7RIQ - chains B and C of the 13 polymer chains in the assembly; structure by X-ray diffraction, 3.00 A resolution.

# Chain B
Protein: DNA-directed RNA polymerase II subunit RPB2
From: Saccharomyces cerevisiae (strain ATCC 204508 / S288c)
Notes: EC 2.7.7.6
UniProt: P08518 (RPB2_YEAST); numbering as in UniProt (aligned over 1-1224)
Sequence (1224 residues; each row starts with the number of its first residue):
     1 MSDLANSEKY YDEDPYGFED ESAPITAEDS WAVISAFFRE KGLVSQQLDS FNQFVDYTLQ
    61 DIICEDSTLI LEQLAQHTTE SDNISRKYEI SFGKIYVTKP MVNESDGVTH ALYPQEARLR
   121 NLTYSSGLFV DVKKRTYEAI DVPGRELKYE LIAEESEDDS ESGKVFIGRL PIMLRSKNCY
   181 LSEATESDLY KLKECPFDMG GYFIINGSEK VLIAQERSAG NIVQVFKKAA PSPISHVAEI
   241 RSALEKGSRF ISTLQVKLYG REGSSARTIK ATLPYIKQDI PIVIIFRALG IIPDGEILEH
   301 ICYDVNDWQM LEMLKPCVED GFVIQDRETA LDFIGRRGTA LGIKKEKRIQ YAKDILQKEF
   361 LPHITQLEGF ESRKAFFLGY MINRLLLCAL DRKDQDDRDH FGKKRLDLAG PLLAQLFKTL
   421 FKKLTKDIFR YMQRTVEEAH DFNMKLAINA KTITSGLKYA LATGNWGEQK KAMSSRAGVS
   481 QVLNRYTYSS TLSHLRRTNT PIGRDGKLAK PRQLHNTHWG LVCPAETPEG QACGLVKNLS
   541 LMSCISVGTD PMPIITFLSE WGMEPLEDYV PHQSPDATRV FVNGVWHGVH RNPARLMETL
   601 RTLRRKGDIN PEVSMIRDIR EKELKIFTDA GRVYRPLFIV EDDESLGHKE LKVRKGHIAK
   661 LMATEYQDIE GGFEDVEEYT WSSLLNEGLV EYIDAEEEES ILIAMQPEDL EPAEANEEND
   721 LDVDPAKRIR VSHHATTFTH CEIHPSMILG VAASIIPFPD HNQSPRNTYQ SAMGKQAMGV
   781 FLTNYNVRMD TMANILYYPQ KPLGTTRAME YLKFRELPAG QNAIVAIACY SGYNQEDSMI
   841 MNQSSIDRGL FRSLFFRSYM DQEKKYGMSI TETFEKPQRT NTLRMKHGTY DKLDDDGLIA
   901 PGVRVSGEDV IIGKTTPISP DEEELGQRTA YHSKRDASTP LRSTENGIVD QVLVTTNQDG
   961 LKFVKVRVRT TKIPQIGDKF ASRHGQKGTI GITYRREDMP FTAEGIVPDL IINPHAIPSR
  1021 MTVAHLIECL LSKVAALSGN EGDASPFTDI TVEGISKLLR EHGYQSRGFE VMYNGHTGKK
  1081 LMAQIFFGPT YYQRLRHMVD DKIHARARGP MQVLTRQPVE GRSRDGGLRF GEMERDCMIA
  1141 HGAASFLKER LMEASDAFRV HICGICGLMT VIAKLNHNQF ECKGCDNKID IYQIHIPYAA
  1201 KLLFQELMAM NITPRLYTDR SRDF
Unresolved in the structure: 1-19, 75-85, 139-161, 338-344, 439-445, 504-507, 644-646, 669-675, 715-720, 920-929, 1222-1224
Ion coordination: Zn2+: Cys1163, Cys1166, Cys1182, Cys1185

# Chain C
Protein: DNA-directed RNA polymerase II subunit RPB3
From: Saccharomyces cerevisiae (strain ATCC 204508 / S288c)
UniProt: P16370 (RPB3_YEAST); residue numbers follow UniProt; this construct covers 1-318
Sequence (318 residues; row label = number of the first residue in the row):
     1 MSEEGPQVKI REASKDNVDF ILSNVDLAMA NSLRRVMIAE IPTLAIDSVE VETNTTVLAD
    61 EFIAHRLGLI PLQSMDIEQL EYSRDCFCED HCDKCSVVLT LQAFGESEST TNVYSKDLVI
   121 VSNLMGRNIG HPIIQDKEGN GVLICKLRKG QELKLTCVAK KGIAKEHAKW GPAAAIEFEY
   181 DPWNKLKHTD YWYEQDSAKE WPQSKNCEYE DPPNEGDPFD YKAQADTFYM NVESVGSIPV
   241 DQVVVRGIDT LQKKVASILL ALTQMDQDKV NFASGDNNTA SNMLGSNEDV MMTGAEQDPY
   301 SNASQMGNTG SGGYDNAW
Unresolved in the structure: 1, 269-318
Ion coordination: Zn2+: Cys86, Cys88, Cys92, Cys95
UniProt features mapped onto this chain:
  - binding site (Zn(2+)): Cys86, Cys88, Cys92, Cys95
  - modified residue: Ser2 (N-acetylserine)
  - natural variant: Ala30 (A30D: In mutant RPB3-1)
  - mutagenesis: Lys9 (K9E: Transcript termination readthrough)

# How chain B and chain C interact
Pairs across the interface (70):
  Asn786(B) - Val57(C)
  Tyr797(B) - Glu61(C)
  Tyr797(B) - Phe62(C)  hydrophobic
  Tyr798(B) - Phe62(C)  hydrophobic
  Tyr798(B) - His65(C)
  Tyr798(B) - Arg66(C)  hydrogen bond
  Ser844(B) - Ala168(C)
  Asp847(B) - His65(C)  hydrogen bond (backbone-side chain)
  Asp847(B) - His167(C)
  Asp847(B) - Ala168(C)  hydrogen bond (side chain-backbone)
  Arg848(B) - His65(C)
  Gly849(B) - His65(C)
  Arg852(B) - His65(C)  hydrogen bond
  Leu854(B) - Glu61(C)
  Arg969(B) - Ala59(C)
  Arg969(B) - Glu61(C)  salt bridge
  Thr971(B) - Glu61(C)  hydrogen bond
  Arg995(B) - Lys165(C)
  Arg996(B) - Ile38(C)
  Arg996(B) - Ala173(C)  hydrogen bond (side chain-backbone)
  Arg996(B) - Ala174(C)  hydrogen bond (side chain-backbone)
  Glu997(B) - Arg34(C)  hydrogen bond (backbone-side chain)
  Glu997(B) - Arg35(C)
  Glu997(B) - Ile38(C)
  Glu997(B) - Ala39(C)
  Asp998(B) - Arg35(C)  salt bridge
  Phe1001(B) - Arg34(C)
  Phe1001(B) - Phe178(C)  hydrophobic
  Ala1003(B) - Glu177(C)
  Ala1003(B) - Phe178(C)  hydrogen bond (backbone-backbone)
  Glu1004(B) - Glu177(C)
  Gly1005(B) - Ile176(C)
  Arg1060(B) - Lys199(C)  hydrogen bond (side chain-backbone)
  Arg1060(B) - Glu200(C)  hydrogen bond (side chain-backbone)
  Gly1063(B) - Pro202(C)
  Gln1065(B) - Trp192(C)
  Gln1065(B) - Trp201(C)
  Arg1067(B) - Glu194(C)  salt bridge
  Phe1069(B) - Trp201(C)  hydrophobic
  Glu1070(B) - Trp201(C)
  Tyr1073(B) - Phe178(C)
  Tyr1073(B) - Glu179(C)
  Tyr1073(B) - Tyr180(C)  hydrophobic
  Gly1075(B) - Asn31(C)  hydrogen bond (backbone-side chain)
  Gly1075(B) - Arg34(C)  hydrogen bond (backbone-side chain)
  Gly1075(B) - Arg35(C)  hydrogen bond (backbone-side chain)
  His1076(B) - Asn31(C)  hydrogen bond (backbone-side chain)
  Thr1077(B) - Leu27(C)
  Thr1077(B) - Asn31(C)  hydrogen bond (backbone-side chain)
  Gly1078(B) - Leu27(C)
  Gly1078(B) - Asn31(C)
  Gly1078(B) - Phe178(C)
  Gly1078(B) - Tyr180(C)
  Lys1079(B) - Leu27(C)
  Lys1079(B) - Tyr180(C)
  Lys1079(B) - His188(C)
  Lys1080(B) - Tyr180(C)  hydrogen bond (backbone-side chain)
  Lys1080(B) - Asp181(C)  hydrogen bond (side chain-backbone)
  Lys1080(B) - His188(C)
  Leu1081(B) - His188(C)
  Leu1081(B) - Thr189(C)  hydrogen bond (backbone-side chain)
  Met1082(B) - Lys187(C)
  Met1082(B) - His188(C)
  Met1082(B) - Thr189(C)  hydrogen bond (backbone-side chain)
  Met1082(B) - Asp190(C)  hydrogen bond (backbone-backbone)
  Gln1084(B) - Thr189(C)  hydrogen bond
  Gln1084(B) - Asp190(C)  hydrogen bond (side chain-backbone)
  Gln1084(B) - Tyr191(C)
  Gln1084(B) - Trp192(C)  hydrogen bond (side chain-backbone)
  Gln1084(B) - Trp201(C)
Other interface residues (no listed pair), chain B (41 interface residues in all): Tyr785, Thr970, Met999, Tyr1064, Val1071, Ala1083
Other interface residues (no listed pair), chain C (37 interface residues in all): Asp60, Leu69, Ala175

# Summary
41 residues of chain B face 37 of chain C across their interface; the contacts include 24 hydrogen bonds and 3
salt bridges. Among the polar pairs are Arg969(B)-Glu61(C), Asp998(B)-Arg35(C) and Arg1067(B)-Glu194(C).
UniProt lists 4 Zn2+-binding residues and one mutagenesis site on chain C.
Here chain B is DNA-directed RNA polymerase II subunit RPB2 and chain C is DNA-directed RNA polymerase II
subunit RPB3, both from Saccharomyces cerevisiae (strain ATCC 204508 / S288c). Entry 7RIQ (RNA polymerase II
elongation complex scaffold 1 without polyamide) was determined by X-ray diffraction, deposited together with
7RIM, 7RIP, 7RIW, 7RIX and 7RIY.
